PDB entry 1Y8Z | X-ray diffraction, 1.90 A resolution | chains D and B of the 4 polymer chains in the assembly

== Chain D ==
Molecule: 9-nt DNA strand
Sequence (9 nucleotides; numbered 1 to 9; the number before each row is that of its first residue):
     1 CTATCTGAG

== Chain B ==
Molecule: DNA alpha-glucosyltransferase
From: Enterobacteria phage T4
Notes: EC 2.4.1.26
Reference sequence: P04519 (GSTA_BPT4); residues 1001-1400 here correspond to UniProt positions 1-400 (UniProt number = residue number - 1000)
Sequence (402 residues; each row starts with the number of its first residue):
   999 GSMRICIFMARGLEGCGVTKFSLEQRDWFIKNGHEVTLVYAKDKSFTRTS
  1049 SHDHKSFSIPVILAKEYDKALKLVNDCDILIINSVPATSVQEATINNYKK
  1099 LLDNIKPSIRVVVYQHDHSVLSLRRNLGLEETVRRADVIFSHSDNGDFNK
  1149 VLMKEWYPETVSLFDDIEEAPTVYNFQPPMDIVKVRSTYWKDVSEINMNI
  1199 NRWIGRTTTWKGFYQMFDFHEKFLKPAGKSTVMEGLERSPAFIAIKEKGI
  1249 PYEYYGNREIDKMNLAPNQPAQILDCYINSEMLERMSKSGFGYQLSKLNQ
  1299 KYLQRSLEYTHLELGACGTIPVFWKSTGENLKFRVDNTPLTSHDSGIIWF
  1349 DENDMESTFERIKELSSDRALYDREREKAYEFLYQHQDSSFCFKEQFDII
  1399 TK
Disordered / not traced: 1142-1170
Modified / non-standard residues: Cys-1014 (s,s-(2-hydroxyethyl)thiocysteine; CME); Cys-1274 (s,s-(2-hydroxyethyl)thiocysteine; CME)
Sequence notes: cloning artifact (999-1000); modified residue (1014, 1274)
Residues lining bound ligands:
  - cobalt hexammine(III) (NCO): Arg-1132, Arg-1133, Ala-1134, Asp-1135
  - UDP (uridine-5'-diphosphate): Gly-1013, Cys-1014, Gly-1015, Lys-1018, Arg-1046, Ser-1049, His-1050, Gly-1203, Arg-1204, Trp-1208, Lys-1209, Gly-1233, Cys-1274, Tyr-1275, Ile-1276, Asn-1277, Met-1280, Glu-1306, Tyr-1307, Thr-1308, Glu-1311

== How chain D and chain B interact ==
Contacting residue pairs (7):
  DC1(D) / Pro-1238(B)  base contact
  DC1(D) / Ala-1239(B)  base contact
  DC1(D) / Ile-1241(B)  sugar contact
  DC1(D) / Ala-1242(B)  phosphate contact
  DC1(D) / Glu-1245(B)  sugar contact
  DC5(D) / Arg-1122(B)  sugar contact
  DT6(D) / Arg-1122(B)  salt bridge to the phosphate
Also at the interface, not in a pair above, chain D (4 interface residues in all): DT4
Also at the interface, not in a pair above, chain B (7 interface residues in all): Leu-1119

== Summary ==
Chain D and chain B form an interface of 4 and 7 residues respectively; the contacts include 1 salt bridge.
The salt-bridged pair is DT6(D)/Arg-1122(B). Bound to chain B: cobalt hexammine(III) and UDP.
Chain D is a 9-nt DNA strand and chain B is DNA alpha-glucosyltransferase (Enterobacteria phage T4); the
structure, alpha-glucosyltransferase in complex with UDP and a 13-mer DNA containing a HMU base at 1.9 A ...,
was determined by X-ray diffraction together with 1XV5, 1Y6F, 1Y6G and 1YA6 from the same study.
